PDB entry 4NHG | X-ray diffraction, 8.00 A resolution (very low resolution: no residue pairs are listed; an interface is given only as per-side residue counts) | chains X and Y of the 6 polymer chains in the assembly

== Chain X (and Y) ==
Molecule: Hepatitis B virus receptor binding protein
Source organism: Homo sapiens
Notes: chain Y of this document is another copy of the same molecule, construct and numbering; everything in this record applies to it too
UniProt: Q6PYX1 (Q6PYX1_HUMAN); residues 238-447 here correspond to UniProt positions 139-348 (UniProt number = residue number - 99)
Sequence (211 residues; each row starts with the number of its first residue):
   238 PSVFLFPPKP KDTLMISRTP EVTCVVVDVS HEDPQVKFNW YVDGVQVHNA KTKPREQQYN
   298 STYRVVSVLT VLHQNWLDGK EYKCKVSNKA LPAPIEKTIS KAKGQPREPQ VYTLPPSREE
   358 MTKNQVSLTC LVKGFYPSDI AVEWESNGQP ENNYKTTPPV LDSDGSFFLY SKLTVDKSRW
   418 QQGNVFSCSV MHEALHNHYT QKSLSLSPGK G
Not modelled in the structure: 445-448 (chain Y: 444-448)
Sequence notes: conflict Gln272 (Glu173 in Q6PYX1), Gln283 (Glu184 in Q6PYX1), Gln294 (Glu195 in Q6PYX1), Asn312 (Asp213 in Q6PYX1), Asp315 (Asn216 in Q6PYX1); expression tag (448)
Disulfides: Cys261-Cys321, Cys367-Cys425

== How chain X and chain Y interact ==
At this resolution (8 A) residue pairs are not listed: 28 residues of chain X and 27 of chain Y lie at the interface.

== Overview ==
28 residues of chain X face 27 of chain Y across their interface.
Both chains are Hepatitis B virus receptor binding protein (Homo sapiens). Entry 4NHG (Crystal Structure of
2G12 IgG Dimer) was determined by X-ray diffraction (same publication as 4NHH).
